3K4T - chains A and C of the 4 polymer chains in the assembly; structure by X-ray diffraction, 2.59 A resolution.

== Chain A (and C) ==
Molecule: Virion-associated protein
Source organism: Cauliflower mosaic virus (STRAIN STRASBOURG)
Notes: chain C of this document is another copy of the same molecule, construct and numbering; everything in this record applies to it too
UniProtKB: P03551 (VDBP_CAMVS); residue numbers follow UniProt; this construct covers 1-95
Amino-acid sequence (95 residues; numbered 1 to 95; the number before each row is that of its first residue):
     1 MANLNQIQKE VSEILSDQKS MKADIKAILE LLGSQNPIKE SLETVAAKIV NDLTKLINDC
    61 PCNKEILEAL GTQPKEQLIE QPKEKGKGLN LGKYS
Disordered / not traced: 1, 72-95 (chain C: 1, 75-95)
From the paper describing this entry:
  - contacts within the chain: I14-Q18 (hydrogen bond)
  - self-association interface (contacts with another copy of this molecule); pairs are residue here / residue on that copy: K22-D17, D24-K26, C62-C60 (disulfide), V45, A46, I57

== How chain A and chain C interact ==
Disulfides between the chains: C62(A)-C60(C)
Contacting residue pairs - 56 pairs, chain A then chain C:
  N3(A) - N5(C)
  N3(A) - Q8(C)
  L4(A) - L4(C)  hydrophobic
  Q6(A) - Q8(C)
  I7(A) - L4(C)  hydrophobic
  I7(A) - Q8(C)
  E10(A) - V11(C)
  E10(A) - S12(C)  hydrogen bond
  E10(A) - L15(C)
  V11(A) - V11(C)  hydrophobic
  E13(A) - L15(C)
  E13(A) - K19(C)  salt bridge
  I14(A) - V11(C)
  I14(A) - I14(C)  hydrophobic
  I14(A) - L15(C)  hydrophobic
  I14(A) - Q18(C)
  D17(A) - Q18(C)
  D17(A) - K19(C)  salt bridge
  D17(A) - K22(C)
  Q18(A) - Q18(C)  hydrogen bond
  M21(A) - Q18(C)
  M21(A) - K22(C)
  M21(A) - I25(C)  hydrophobic
  D24(A) - I25(C)
  D24(A) - K26(C)  salt bridge
  D24(A) - L29(C)
  A27(A) - L29(C)  hydrophobic
  I28(A) - I25(C)
  I28(A) - I28(C)  hydrophobic
  I28(A) - L29(C)  hydrophobic
  I28(A) - L32(C)  hydrophobic
  L31(A) - L32(C)
  L32(A) - L32(C)  hydrophobic
  N36(A) - K39(C)
  S41(A) - L42(C)
  L42(A) - L42(C)  hydrophobic
  V45(A) - A46(C)  hydrophobic
  I49(A) - A46(C)  hydrophobic
  I49(A) - V50(C)  hydrophobic
  L53(A) - L53(C)  hydrophobic
  L56(A) - T54(C)
  L56(A) - N58(C)
  I57(A) - I57(C)  hydrophobic
  P61(A) - I57(C)  hydrophobic
  P61(A) - N58(C)
  C62(A) - I57(C)
  C62(A) - C60(C)  disulfide
  C62(A) - N63(C)  hydrogen bond (backbone-side chain)
  E65(A) - N63(C)
  E65(A) - L67(C)
  E65(A) - P74(C)
  I66(A) - N63(C)
  I66(A) - I66(C)  hydrophobic
  A69(A) - L70(C)  hydrophobic
  A69(A) - T72(C)
  L70(A) - L70(C)  hydrophobic
Interface residues without a listed pair, chain A (32 interface residues in all): S20, I25
Interface residues without a listed pair, chain C (33 interface residues in all): G33, I49, Q73

== In short ==
32 residues of chain A and 33 residues of chain C are in contact, with 1 disulfide bond, 3 hydrogen bonds and
3 salt bridges. Among the polar pairs are E13(A)-K19(C), D17(A)-K19(C) and D24(A)-K26(C). From the paper: a
self-association interface involving K22(A), D24(A) and V45(A) among others; contacts within the chain
involving I14(A) and Q18(A).
Chain A and chain C are both Virion-associated protein (Cauliflower mosaic virus (STRAIN STRASBOURG)); the
structure, Crystal structure of the virion-associated protein P3 from caulimovirus, was determined by X-ray
diffraction, deposited together with 3F6N.
